Entry 8H0I (electron microscopy, 2.80 A resolution); this record covers chains A and G of the 12 polymer chains in the assembly.

# Chain A
Protein: APOBEC3G
From: Homo sapiens
Sequence (371 residues; each row starts with the number of its first residue; numbers below 1 keep their minus sign (Gly-3 is residue -3)):
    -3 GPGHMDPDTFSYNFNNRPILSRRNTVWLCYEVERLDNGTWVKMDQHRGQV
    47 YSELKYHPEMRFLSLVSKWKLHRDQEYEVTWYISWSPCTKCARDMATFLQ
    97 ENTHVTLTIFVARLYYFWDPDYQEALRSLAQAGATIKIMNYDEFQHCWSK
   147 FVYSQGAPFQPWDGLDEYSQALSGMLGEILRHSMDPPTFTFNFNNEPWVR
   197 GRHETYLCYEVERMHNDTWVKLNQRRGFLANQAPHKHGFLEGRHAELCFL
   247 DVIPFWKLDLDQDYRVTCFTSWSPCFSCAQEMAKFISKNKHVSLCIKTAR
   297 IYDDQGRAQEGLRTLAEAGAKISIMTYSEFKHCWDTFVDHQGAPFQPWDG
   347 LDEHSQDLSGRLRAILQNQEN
Disordered / not traced: 193-197, 229-238, 299-304, 363-367
Ion coordination: Zn2+ site 1: His53, Cys84, Cys87; Zn2+ site 2: His240, Cys271, Cys274

# Chain G
Protein: Viral infectivity factor
From: Human immunodeficiency virus 1
Sequence (152 residues; numbered -13 to 176; 38 numbers in that range are skipped by the numbering (no residue carries them; nothing is unmodelled there); the number before each row is that of its first residue; numbers below 1 keep their minus sign (Met-13 is residue -13)):
   -13 MGSSHHHHHHSQDPMENRWQVMIVWQVDRMRINTWKRLVKHHMYISRKAK
    37 DWFYRHHYESTNPKISSEVHIPLGDAKLVITTYWGLHTGERDWHLGQGVS
    87 IEWRKKRYSTQVDPDLADQLIHLHYFD
   152 EASEGSQIKPPLPSVRKLTEDRWNK
Disordered / not traced: -13 to 0, 152-160
From the paper describing this entry:
  - binding site for the 20-nt RNA strand: Arg15, Arg17, Thr20, Arg23, Leu24, Lys26, Tyr30, His43, Tyr44, Trp79, Leu81, Gln83, Pro162 to Lys168
  - binding site for the 20-nt RNA strand: His42

# Chain A / chain G interface
Contacting residue pairs - 8 pairs, chain A then chain G:
  Arg30(A) with Asp78(G), salt bridge
  Met39(A) with Asp78(G)
  Gln41(A) with Trp79(G)
  His42(A) with Asp78(G); Trp79(G)
  Trp65(A) with Leu81(G)
  Lys66(A) with Thr74(G)
  His68(A) with Glu76(G), hydrogen bond (side chain-backbone)
Also at the interface, not in a pair above, chain A (8 interface residues in all): Lys64
Also at the interface, not in a pair above, chain G (8 interface residues in all): Gly75, Arg77, Trp174

# Overview
The chain A/chain G interface involves 8 residues from each chain; the contacts include 1 hydrogen bond and 1
salt bridge. Among the polar pairs are Arg30(A)-Asp78(G) and His68(A)-Glu76(G). The paper reports a binding
site for the 20-nt RNA strand at Arg15(G), Arg17(G) and Thr20(G) among others.
Here chain A is APOBEC3G (Homo sapiens) and chain G is Viral infectivity factor (Human immunodeficiency virus
1). Entry 8H0I (Cryo-EM structure of APOBEC3G-Vif complex) was determined by electron microscopy together with
8J62 from the same study.
